Entry 5GK9 (X-ray diffraction, 2.40 A resolution); this record covers chains A and B.

# Chain A
Protein: Histone acetyltransferase KAT7
Source organism: Homo sapiens
Notes: EC 2.3.1.48
UniProtKB: O95251 (KAT7_HUMAN); the construct has insertions or renumbered stretches relative to UniProt, so the offset changes along the chain: 336-585 = UniProt 336-585; 592-609 = UniProt 594-611
Amino-acid sequence (276 residues; numbered 336 to 609 plus 8 insertion-coded residues; 6 numbers in that range are skipped by the numbering (no residue carries them; nothing is unmodelled there); the number before each row is that of its first residue; a row labelled like 585A-585H holds insertion residues (585A, then the next letters in order)):
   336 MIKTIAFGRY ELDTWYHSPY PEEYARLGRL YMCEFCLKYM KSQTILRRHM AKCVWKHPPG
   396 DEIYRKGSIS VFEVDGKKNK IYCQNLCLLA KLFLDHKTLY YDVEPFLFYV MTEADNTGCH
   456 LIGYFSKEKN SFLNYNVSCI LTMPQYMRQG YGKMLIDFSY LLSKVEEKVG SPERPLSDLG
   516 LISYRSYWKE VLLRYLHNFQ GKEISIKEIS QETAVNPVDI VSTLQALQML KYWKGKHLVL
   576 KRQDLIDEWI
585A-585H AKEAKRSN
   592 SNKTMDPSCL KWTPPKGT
Unresolved in the structure: 585A-585H, 607-609
Metal / ion sites: Zn2+: Cys-368, Cys-371, Cys-388
Small-molecule neighbours: acetyl coenzyme A (ACO): Trp-350, Phe-428, Leu-429, Val-472, Ser-473, Cys-474, Ile-475, Leu-476, Thr-477, Tyr-481, Met-482, Arg-483, Gln-484, Gly-485, Tyr-486, Gly-487, Lys-488, Pro-507, Glu-508, Pro-510, Leu-511, Ser-512, Leu-514, Gly-515, Ile-517, Ser-518, Ser-521, Glu-525
From the paper describing this entry:
  - Zn2+ coordination: Cys-368, Cys-371, His-384, Cys-388
  - catalytic residues: Glu-508
  - binding site for acetyl coenzyme A: Arg-483, Gly-485, Gly-487

# Chain B
Protein: BRD1 protein
Source organism: Homo sapiens
UniProtKB: Q86X06 (Q86X06_HUMAN); residue numbers follow UniProt; this construct covers 31-80
Amino-acid sequence (50 residues; row label = number of the first residue in the row):
    31 LTYAQAQGMV EIEIEGRLHR ISIFDPLEII LEDDLTAQEM SECNSNKENS
Unresolved in the structure: 31-38, 63-80
From the paper describing this entry:
  - mutagenesis - E41A/E43A/E45A, E41K/E43K/E45K, E62A/D63A/D64A, E62K/D63K/D64K: unchanged binding to Histone acetyltransferase KAT7 (chain A)
  - mutagenesis - E41A/E43A/E45A, E41K/E43K/E45K, E62A/D63A/D64A, E62K/D63K/D64K: decreased binding to free histones
  - mutagenesis - I51A/L57A/I59A, I51K/L57K/I59K: decreased catalytic activity
  - mutagenesis - E41K/E43K/E45K, E62K/D63K/D64K: unchanged catalytic activity

# Chain A / chain B interface
Contacting residue pairs (39):
  Phe-534(A) with Ile-59(B), hydrophobic
  Gly-536(A) with Ile-59(B)
  Lys-537(A) with Leu-57(B); Glu-58(B); Ile-59(B), hydrogen bond (backbone-backbone)
  Glu-538(A) with Pro-56(B); Leu-57(B)
  Ile-539(A) with Asp-55(B); Pro-56(B); Leu-57(B), hydrogen bond (backbone-backbone); Ile-59(B), hydrophobic
  Ser-540(A) with Ile-53(B); Phe-54(B); Asp-55(B)
  Ile-541(A) with Ile-53(B), hydrogen bond (backbone-backbone)
  Lys-542(A) with Ile-53(B), hydrogen bond (backbone-backbone)
  Val-553(A) with Val-40(B), hydrophobic
  Val-556(A) with Val-40(B), hydrophobic
  Gln-560(A) with Glu-43(B); Ile-44(B)
  Leu-565(A) with Ile-44(B)
  Tyr-567(A) with His-49(B)
  Lys-571(A) with Ser-52(B); Asp-55(B); Leu-57(B)
  His-572(A) with His-49(B); Arg-50(B); Ile-51(B); Leu-57(B)
  Leu-573(A) with Glu-58(B); Ile-60(B), hydrophobic
  Val-574(A) with Glu-58(B), hydrogen bond (backbone-backbone); Ile-59(B); Ile-60(B), hydrogen bond (backbone-backbone)
  Leu-575(A) with Ile-60(B); Leu-61(B)
  Lys-576(A) with Ile-59(B); Ile-60(B), hydrogen bond (backbone-backbone); Leu-61(B)
Interface residues without a listed pair, chain A (21 interface residues in all): Leu-531, Pro-552
Interface residues without a listed pair, chain B (17 interface residues in all): Ile-42
Interface features reported in the paper:
  - pairs named by the authors: Leu-531(A)/Ile-59(B) (hydrophobic contact), Phe-534(A)/Ile-59(B) (hydrophobic contact), Ile-539(A)/Ile-59(B) (hydrophobic contact), Lys-576(A)/Ile-59(B) (hydrophobic contact)
  - interface residues, chain A: Lys-537(A), Ile-539(A), Ile-541(A), Val-556(A), Leu-565(A), Lys-571(A), His-572(A), Val-574(A), Lys-576(A)
  - interface residues, chain B: Ile-51(B), Ile-53(B), Leu-57(B), Ile-59(B)
  - hot spots on chain B (mutagenesis) - I51A, I51A/L57A/I59A, I51K/L57K/I59K, I51K, L57A, L57K, I59A, I59K: decreased binding to Histone acetyltransferase KAT7 (chain A)

# In short
The interface between chain A and chain B involves 21 residues on one side and 17 on the other, with 7
hydrogen bonds. Main-chain hydrogen bonds include Lys-537(A)/Ile-59(B), Ile-539(A)/Leu-57(B) and
Ile-541(A)/Ile-53(B). The paper describes hydrophobic contacts between Leu-531(A) and Ile-59(B), Phe-534(A)
and Ile-59(B) and Ile-539(A) and Ile-59(B) among others. The paper reports the catalytic residue Glu-508(A);
I51A, I51A/L57A/I59A and I51K/L57K/I59K of chain B, among others, reduce binding to Histone acetyltransferase
KAT7 (chain A); 12 substitutions were tested in all.
Here chain A is Histone acetyltransferase KAT7 and chain B is BRD1 protein, both from Homo sapiens. Entry 5GK9
(Crystal structure of human HBO1 in complex with BRPF2) was determined by X-ray diffraction.
